PDB entry 8UNI | X-ray diffraction, 3.40 A resolution | chains A and B of the 3 polymer chains in the assembly

Chain A:
Protein: Lysine-specific histone demethylase 1A
From: Homo sapiens
Notes: EC 1.14.99.66
UniProtKB: O60341 (KDM1A_HUMAN); residues 1-852 here = UniProt positions 1-852
Chain sequence (871 residues; numbered -18 to 852; the number before each row is that of its first residue; numbers below 1 keep their minus sign (Gly-18 is residue -18)):
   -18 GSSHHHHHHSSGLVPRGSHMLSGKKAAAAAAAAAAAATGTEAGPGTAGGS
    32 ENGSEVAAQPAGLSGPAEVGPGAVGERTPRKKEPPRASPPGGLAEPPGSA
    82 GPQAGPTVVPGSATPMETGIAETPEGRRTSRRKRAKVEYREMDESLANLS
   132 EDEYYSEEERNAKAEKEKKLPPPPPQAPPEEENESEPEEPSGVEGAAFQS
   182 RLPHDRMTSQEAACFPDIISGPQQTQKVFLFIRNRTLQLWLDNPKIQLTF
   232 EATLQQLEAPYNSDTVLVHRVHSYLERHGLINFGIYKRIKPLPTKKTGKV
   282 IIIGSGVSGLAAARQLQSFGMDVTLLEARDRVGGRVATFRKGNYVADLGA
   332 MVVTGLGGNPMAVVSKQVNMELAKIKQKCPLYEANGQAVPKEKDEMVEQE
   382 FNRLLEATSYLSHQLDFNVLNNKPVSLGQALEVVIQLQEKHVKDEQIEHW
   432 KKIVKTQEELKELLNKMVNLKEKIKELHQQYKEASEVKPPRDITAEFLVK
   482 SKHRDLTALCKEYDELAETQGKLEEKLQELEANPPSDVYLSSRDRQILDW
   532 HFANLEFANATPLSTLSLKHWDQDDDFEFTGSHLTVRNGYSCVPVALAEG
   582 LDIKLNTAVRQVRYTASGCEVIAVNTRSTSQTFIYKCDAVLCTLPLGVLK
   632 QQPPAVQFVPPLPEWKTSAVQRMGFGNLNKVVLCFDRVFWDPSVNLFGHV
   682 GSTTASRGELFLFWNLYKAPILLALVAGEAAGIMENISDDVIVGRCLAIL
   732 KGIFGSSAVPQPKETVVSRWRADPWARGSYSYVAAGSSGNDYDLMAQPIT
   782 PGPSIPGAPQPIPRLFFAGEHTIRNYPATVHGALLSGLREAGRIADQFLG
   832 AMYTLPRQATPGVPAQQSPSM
Not modelled in the structure: -18 to 170, 837-852
Sequence notes: expression tag (-18 to 0)
Small-molecule neighbours: HUF ([[(2R,3S,4R,5R)-5-(6-aminopurin-9-yl)-3,4-bis(oxidanyl)oxolan-2-yl]methoxy-oxidanyl-phosphoryl] [(2R,3S,4S)-5-[5-methanoyl-7,8-dimethyl-2,4-bis(oxidanylidene)-1H-benzo[g]pteridin-10-yl]-2,3,4-tris(oxidanyl)pentyl] hydrogen phosphate): Gly285, Ser286, Gly287, Val288, Ser289, Gly290, Leu307, Glu308, Ala309, Arg310, Val313, Gly314, Gly315, Arg316, Val317, Leu329, Gly330, Ala331, Met332, Val333, Phe538, Tyr571, Thr588, Ala589, Val590, Thr624, Leu625, Pro626, Val629, Val637, Leu659, Lys661, Trp751, Trp756, Ser760, Tyr761, Gly800, Glu801, Ala809, Thr810, Val811, His812, Ala814
From the paper describing this entry:
  - mutagenesis - T684DEL/T685DEL/A686DEL/S687DEL: increased growth in response to AW4
  - mutagenesis - T684DEL/T685DEL/A686DEL/S687DEL: unchanged catalytic activity

Chain B:
Protein: REST corepressor 1
From: Homo sapiens
UniProtKB: Q9UKL0 (RCOR1_HUMAN); residues 305-440 here correspond to UniProt positions 308-443 (UniProt number = residue number + 3)
Chain sequence (144 residues; row label = number of the first residue in the row):
   297 GPLGSPEFRAKRKPPKGMFLSQEDVEAVSANATAATTVLRQLDMELVSVK
   347 RQIQNIKQTNSALKEKLDGGIEPYRLPEVIQKCNARWTTEEQLLAVQAIR
   397 KYGRDFQAISDVIGNKSVVQVKNFFVNYRRRFNIDEVLQEWEAE
Not modelled in the structure: 297-307
Sequence notes: expression tag (297-304)

How chain A and chain B interact:
Pairs across the interface (99; chain A residue first):
  Glu381(A) - Met314(B)
  Arg384(A) - Pro311(B)
  Arg384(A) - Lys312(B)  hydrogen bond (side chain-backbone)
  Arg384(A) - Gly313(B)
  Arg384(A) - Met314(B)
  Leu385(A) - Met314(B)
  Glu387(A) - Pro311(B)
  Ala388(A) - Leu316(B)  hydrophobic
  Tyr391(A) - Arg308(B)
  Tyr391(A) - Lys309(B)
  Tyr391(A) - Pro310(B)
  Tyr391(A) - Leu316(B)  hydrophobic
  Leu392(A) - Leu316(B)  hydrophobic
  Gln395(A) - Arg308(B)  hydrogen bond
  Leu401(A) - Ser325(B)
  Gln417(A) - Val324(B)
  Gln417(A) - Ala331(B)
  Leu418(A) - Phe315(B)
  Leu418(A) - Asp320(B)
  Leu418(A) - Val321(B)  hydrophobic
  Leu418(A) - Val324(B)  hydrophobic
  Gln419(A) - Gly313(B)  hydrogen bond (side chain-backbone)
  Gln419(A) - Met314(B)
  Gln419(A) - Phe315(B)  hydrogen bond (side chain-backbone)
  Glu420(A) - Leu335(B)
  Lys421(A) - Asp320(B)  salt bridge
  Lys421(A) - Leu335(B)
  Lys421(A) - Leu338(B)
  His422(A) - Phe315(B)
  Lys424(A) - Leu335(B)
  Lys424(A) - Leu338(B)
  Lys424(A) - Asp339(B)  salt bridge
  Asp425(A) - Leu338(B)
  Gln427(A) - Leu342(B)
  Ile428(A) - Leu338(B)
  Ile428(A) - Glu341(B)
  Ile428(A) - Leu342(B)  hydrophobic
  Trp431(A) - Val345(B)
  Trp431(A) - Ile349(B)  hydrophobic
  Lys432(A) - Glu341(B)  salt bridge
  Lys432(A) - Val345(B)
  Ile434(A) - Ile349(B)  hydrophobic
  Val435(A) - Val345(B)  hydrophobic
  Val435(A) - Ile349(B)  hydrophobic
  Gln438(A) - Ile352(B)
  Gln438(A) - Lys353(B)
  Gln438(A) - Asn356(B)  hydrogen bond (backbone-side chain)
  Glu439(A) - Gln348(B)  hydrogen bond
  Glu439(A) - Ile352(B)
  Leu441(A) - Asn356(B)
  Lys442(A) - Ile352(B)
  Lys442(A) - Thr355(B)
  Lys442(A) - Asn356(B)
  Leu445(A) - Asn356(B)
  Leu445(A) - Leu359(B)  hydrophobic
  Leu445(A) - Lys360(B)
  Asn446(A) - Leu359(B)
  Met448(A) - Leu363(B)  hydrophobic
  Val449(A) - Leu363(B)  hydrophobic
  Lys452(A) - Asp364(B)
  Lys452(A) - Gly366(B)  hydrogen bond (side chain-backbone)
  Ile455(A) - Ile367(B)  hydrophobic
  Ile455(A) - Tyr370(B)  hydrophobic
  Lys456(A) - Tyr370(B)
  His459(A) - Pro369(B)
  His459(A) - Tyr370(B)
  Tyr462(A) - Leu372(B)  hydrophobic
  Ile474(A) - Glu386(B)
  Ile474(A) - Leu389(B)  hydrophobic
  Ile474(A) - Leu390(B)  hydrophobic
  Ile474(A) - Gln393(B)  hydrogen bond (backbone-side chain)
  Thr475(A) - Gln393(B)
  Phe478(A) - Leu390(B)  hydrophobic
  Phe478(A) - Gln393(B)
  Phe478(A) - Ala394(B)
  Phe478(A) - Lys397(B)
  Phe478(A) - Val408(B)  hydrophobic
  Lys481(A) - Leu390(B)
  Lys481(A) - Val408(B)
  Ser482(A) - Lys397(B)
  Ser482(A) - Tyr398(B)
  His484(A) - Leu372(B)
  His484(A) - Pro373(B)
  Arg485(A) - Tyr398(B)  hydrogen bond
  Arg485(A) - Ala404(B)
  Arg485(A) - Asp407(B)  salt bridge
  Arg485(A) - Val408(B)
  Asp486(A) - Lys397(B)  salt bridge
  Asp486(A) - Tyr398(B)  hydrogen bond
  Leu487(A) - Tyr370(B)
  Leu487(A) - Leu372(B)  hydrophobic
  Cys491(A) - Ile367(B)  hydrophobic
  Cys491(A) - Tyr370(B)
  Tyr494(A) - Leu363(B)
  Tyr494(A) - Gly366(B)
  Tyr494(A) - Ile367(B)  hydrophobic
  Asp495(A) - Arg371(B)  salt bridge
  Glu505(A) - Lys360(B)  salt bridge
  Glu512(A) - Lys353(B)  salt bridge
Other interface residues (no listed pair), chain A (56 interface residues in all): Leu396, Phe398, Asn402, Val414, Glu477, Gln501
Other interface residues (no listed pair), chain B (53 interface residues in all): Gln318, Ala326, Lys346, Lys362, Gly365, Val375

In short:
Chain A and chain B form an interface of 56 and 53 residues respectively, with 10 hydrogen bonds and 8 salt
bridges. Among the polar pairs are Lys421(A)-Asp320(B), Lys424(A)-Asp339(B) and Lys432(A)-Glu341(B). From the
paper: T684DEL/T685DEL/A686DEL/S687DEL of chain A increase growth in response to AW4;
T684DEL/T685DEL/A686DEL/S687DEL of chain A leave catalytic activity unchanged.
Here chain A is Lysine-specific histone demethylase 1A and chain B is REST corepressor 1, both from Homo
sapiens. Entry 8UNI (LSD1-CoREST with N-formyl-FAD in complex with H3K4M histone tail) was determined by X-ray
diffraction (same publication as 8BOP, 8BOX, 8F2Z, 8F30, 8F59, 8F6S and 18 further entries).
